PDB entry 6DBV | electron microscopy, 4.29 A resolution (low resolution: residue-level contacts below are approximate; hydrogen-bond / salt-bridge calls are withheld) | chains C and E of the 8 polymer chains in the assembly

Chain C:
Name: Recombination activating gene 1 - MBP chimera
Organism: Escherichia coli
Notes: EC 2.3.2.27
UniProtKB: chimeric construct of P0AEX9, O13033: residues -113 to 250 from P0AEX9 (MALE_ECOLI) positions 29-392 (UniProt number = residue number + 142); residues 271-1031 from O13033 positions 271-1031 (same numbers)
Sequence (1159 residues; row label = number of the first residue in the row; numbers below 1 keep their minus sign (Met-127 is residue -127)):
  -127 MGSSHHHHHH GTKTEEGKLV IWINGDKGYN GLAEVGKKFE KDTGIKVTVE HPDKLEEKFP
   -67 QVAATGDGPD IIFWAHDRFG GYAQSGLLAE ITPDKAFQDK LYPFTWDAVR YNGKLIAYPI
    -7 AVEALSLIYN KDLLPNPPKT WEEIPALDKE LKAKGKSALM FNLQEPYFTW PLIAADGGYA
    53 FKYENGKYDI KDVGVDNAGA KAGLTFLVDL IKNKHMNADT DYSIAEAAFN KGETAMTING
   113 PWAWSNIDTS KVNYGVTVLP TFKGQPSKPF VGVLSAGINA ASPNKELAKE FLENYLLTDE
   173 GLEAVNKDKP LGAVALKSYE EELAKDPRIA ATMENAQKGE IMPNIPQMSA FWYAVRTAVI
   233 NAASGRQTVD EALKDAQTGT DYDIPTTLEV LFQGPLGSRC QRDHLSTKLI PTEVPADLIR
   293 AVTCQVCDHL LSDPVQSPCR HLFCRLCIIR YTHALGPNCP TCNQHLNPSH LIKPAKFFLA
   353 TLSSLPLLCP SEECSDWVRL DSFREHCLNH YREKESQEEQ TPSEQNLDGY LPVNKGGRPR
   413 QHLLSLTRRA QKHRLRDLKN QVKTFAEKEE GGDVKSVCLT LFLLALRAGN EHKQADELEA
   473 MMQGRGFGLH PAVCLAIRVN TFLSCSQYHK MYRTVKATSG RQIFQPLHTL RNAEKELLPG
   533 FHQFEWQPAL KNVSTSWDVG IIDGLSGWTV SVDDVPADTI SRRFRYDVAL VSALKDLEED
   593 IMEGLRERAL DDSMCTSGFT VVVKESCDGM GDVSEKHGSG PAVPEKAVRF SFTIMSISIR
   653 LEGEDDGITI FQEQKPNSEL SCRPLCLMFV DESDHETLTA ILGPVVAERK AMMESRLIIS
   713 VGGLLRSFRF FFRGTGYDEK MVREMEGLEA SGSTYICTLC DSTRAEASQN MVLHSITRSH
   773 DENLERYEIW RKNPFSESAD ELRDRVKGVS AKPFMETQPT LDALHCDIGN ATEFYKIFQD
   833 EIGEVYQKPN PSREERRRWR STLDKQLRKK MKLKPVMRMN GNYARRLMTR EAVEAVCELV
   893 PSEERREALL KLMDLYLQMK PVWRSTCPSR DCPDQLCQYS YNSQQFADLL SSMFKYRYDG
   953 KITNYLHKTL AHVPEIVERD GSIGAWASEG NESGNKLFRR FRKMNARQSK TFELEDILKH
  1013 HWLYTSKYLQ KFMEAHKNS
Disordered / not traced: -127 to 407, 1029-1031
Covalently attached groups: covalent link Arg675-Trp1014
Differences from the reference sequence: initiating methionine (-127); expression tag (-126 to -114); linker (251-270)
Ion coordination: Ca2+ site 1: Asp620, Glu984; Ca2+ site 2 near Asp620 (its only coordinating residue here); Zn2+ near Ser767 (its only coordinating residue here)

Chain E:
Molecule: Forward strand of 12-RSS substrate DNA
Sequence (50 nucleotides; row label = number of the first residue in the row):
     1 GATCTGGCCT GTCTTACACA GTGCTACAGA CTGGAACAAA AACCCTGCAG
Ion coordination: Ca2+ site 1: DC17 (shared with 2 residues of chain A)

How chain C and chain E interact:
Residue-residue contacts (24):
  Gly408(C) with DC44(E); DC45(E)
  Arg410(C) with DA41(E); DA42(E)
  Pro411(C) with DC43(E)
  Arg420(C) with DC31(E); DT32(E)
  Arg421(C) with DA36(E)
  Lys424(C) with DG33(E)
  Ser496(C) with DT22(E); DG23(E)
  Cys497(C) with DG23(E)
  Arg523(C) with DC24(E)
  His629(C) with DC19(E)
  Asn997(C) with DT22(E); DG23(E)
  Ala998(C) with DT22(E)
  Arg999(C) with DG21(E); DG23(E)
  Gln1000(C) with DA20(E); DG21(E)
  Asp1008(C) with DG23(E)
  Lys1011(C) with DC24(E)
  His1012(C) with DG23(E)
Interface residues without a listed pair, chain C (18 interface residues in all): Gly409
Interface residues without a listed pair, chain E (16 interface residues in all): DC37

Overview:
18 residues of chain C and 16 residues of chain E are in contact. The Ca2+ site 1 is built by Asp620(C) and
Glu984(C).
Chain C is Recombination activating gene 1 - MBP chimera (Escherichia coli) and chain E is Forward strand of
12-RSS substrate DNA; the structure, Cryo-EM structure of RAG in complex with 12-RSS and 23-RSS substrate
DNAs, was determined by electron microscopy, deposited together with 6DBI, 6DBJ, 6DBL, 6DBO, 6DBQ, 6DBR and 4
further entries.
